Entry 9JFY (electron microscopy, 3.21 A resolution); this record covers chains R and L of the 6 polymer chains in the assembly.

== Chain R ==
Name: Isoform 2 of Neuropeptide FF receptor 2
Source organism: Homo sapiens
UniProtKB: Q9Y5X5 (NPFF2_HUMAN), isoform Q9Y5X5-2; residues 9-420 here = UniProt positions 9-420
Amino-acid sequence (429 residues; each row starts with the number of its first residue):
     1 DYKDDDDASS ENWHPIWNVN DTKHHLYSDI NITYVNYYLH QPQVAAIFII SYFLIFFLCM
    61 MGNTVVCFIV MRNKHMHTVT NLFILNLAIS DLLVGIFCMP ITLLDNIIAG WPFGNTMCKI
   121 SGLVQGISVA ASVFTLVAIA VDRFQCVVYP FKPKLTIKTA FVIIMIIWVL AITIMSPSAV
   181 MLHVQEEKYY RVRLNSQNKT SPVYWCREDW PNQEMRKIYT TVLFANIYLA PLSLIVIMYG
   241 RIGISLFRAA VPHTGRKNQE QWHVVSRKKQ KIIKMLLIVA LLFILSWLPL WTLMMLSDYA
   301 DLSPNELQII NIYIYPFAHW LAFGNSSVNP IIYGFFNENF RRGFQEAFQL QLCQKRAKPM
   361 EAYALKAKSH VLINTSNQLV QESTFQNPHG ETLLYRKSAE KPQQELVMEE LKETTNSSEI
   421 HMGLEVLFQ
Disordered / not traced: 1-29, 249-263, 343-429
Disulfides: C118-C206
Construct notes: expression tag (1-8, 421-429)
From the paper describing this entry:
  - conformationally variable residues (helix shift, loop rearrangement): V129, F283, W287, S297 to I312, Y333
  - contacts within the chain: Y190-Q308 (hydrogen bond), L87-Y333 (hydrophobic contact), L136-Y333 (hydrophobic contact), I139-Y333 (hydrophobic contact), R143-Y333
  - mutagenesis - V35A, L39A, V129A, Y190A, V203A, W205A, T220A (200-fold), L223A, W291A, I312A: decreased signaling with Neuropeptide SF (chain L)
  - specificity-determining residues: A130, L223, W291
  - specificity-determining residues: V35, L39, Y190, R216, S297, N311, I312, Y315 (proposed by the authors, not directly observed)

== Chain L ==
Name: Neuropeptide SF
UniProtKB: O15130 (NPFF_HUMAN); residues 1-11 here correspond to UniProt positions 66-76 (UniProt number = residue number + 65)
Amino-acid sequence (12 residues; row label = number of the first residue in the row):
     1 SQAFLFQPQR FX
Modified / non-standard residues: NH2 (amino group) at position 12
Construct notes: amidation (12)
UniProt features mapped onto this chain:
  - modified residue: F11 (Phenylalanine amide)

== How chain R and chain L interact ==
Contacting residue pairs (37):
  L39(R) - F6(L)  hydrophobic
  D105(R) - P8(L)
  G110(R) - F4(L)
  W111(R) - Q9(L)
  C118(R) - Q9(L)
  Q125(R) - F11(L)
  Q125(R) - NH2_12(L)
  V129(R) - F11(L)  hydrophobic
  Q185(R) - Q2(L)
  E187(R) - Q2(L)  hydrogen bond
  Y190(R) - F4(L)
  Y190(R) - F6(L)
  V203(R) - F4(L)  hydrophobic
  W205(R) - Q2(L)
  W205(R) - A3(L)
  W205(R) - F4(L)  hydrophobic
  W205(R) - Q7(L)
  R207(R) - S1(L)
  E208(R) - R10(L)  salt bridge
  Y219(R) - R10(L)
  T220(R) - R10(L)  hydrogen bond
  L223(R) - R10(L)
  W291(R) - F11(L)  hydrophobic
  M294(R) - R10(L)
  P304(R) - L5(L)
  L307(R) - L5(L)  hydrophobic
  Q308(R) - L5(L)
  Q308(R) - F6(L)
  N311(R) - L5(L)  hydrogen bond (side chain-backbone)
  N311(R) - F6(L)
  N311(R) - Q7(L)
  I312(R) - F6(L)  hydrophobic
  Y315(R) - P8(L)  hydrophobic
  H319(R) - Q9(L)
  H319(R) - F11(L)
  H319(R) - NH2_12(L)  hydrogen bond (side chain-backbone)
  F323(R) - F11(L)
Interface residues without a listed pair, chain R (36 interface residues in all): V35, C98, T102, N106, L182, C206, R216, L290, D298
From the paper, about this interface:
  - interface residues, chain R: V35(R), L39(R), T102(R), D105(R), Q125(R), V129(R), Q185(R), E187(R), Y190(R), V203(R), W205(R), Y219(R), T220(R), L223(R), W291(R), L307(R), Q308(R), I312(R), Y315(R), H319(R)
  - interface residues, chain R: R216(R), S297(R), N311(R) (from molecular simulation)

== Summary ==
36 residues of chain R face 12 of chain L across their interface, with 4 hydrogen bonds and 1 salt bridge.
Polar pairs include E208(R)-R10(L), E187(R)-Q2(L) and T220(R)-R10(L). From the paper: V35A, L39A and V129A of
chain R, among others, reduce signaling with Neuropeptide SF (chain L); interface residues V35(R), L39(R) and
T102(R) among others; 10 substitutions were tested in all.
Chain R is Isoform 2 of Neuropeptide FF receptor 2 (Homo sapiens) and chain L is Neuropeptide SF; the
structure, Cryo-EM structure of Neuropeptide FF receptor 2 in complex with hNPSF and Gi, was determined by
electron microscopy.
